PDB entry 1HBN | X-ray diffraction, 1.16 A resolution | chains A and E of the 6 polymer chains in the assembly

Chain A:
Protein: Methyl-coenzyme M reductase I alpha subunit
From: Methanothermobacter thermautotrophicus
Reference sequence: P11558 (MCRA_METTM); residues 2-550 here correspond to UniProt positions 1-549 (UniProt number = residue number - 1)
Sequence (549 residues; numbered 2 to 550; the number before each row is that of its first residue):
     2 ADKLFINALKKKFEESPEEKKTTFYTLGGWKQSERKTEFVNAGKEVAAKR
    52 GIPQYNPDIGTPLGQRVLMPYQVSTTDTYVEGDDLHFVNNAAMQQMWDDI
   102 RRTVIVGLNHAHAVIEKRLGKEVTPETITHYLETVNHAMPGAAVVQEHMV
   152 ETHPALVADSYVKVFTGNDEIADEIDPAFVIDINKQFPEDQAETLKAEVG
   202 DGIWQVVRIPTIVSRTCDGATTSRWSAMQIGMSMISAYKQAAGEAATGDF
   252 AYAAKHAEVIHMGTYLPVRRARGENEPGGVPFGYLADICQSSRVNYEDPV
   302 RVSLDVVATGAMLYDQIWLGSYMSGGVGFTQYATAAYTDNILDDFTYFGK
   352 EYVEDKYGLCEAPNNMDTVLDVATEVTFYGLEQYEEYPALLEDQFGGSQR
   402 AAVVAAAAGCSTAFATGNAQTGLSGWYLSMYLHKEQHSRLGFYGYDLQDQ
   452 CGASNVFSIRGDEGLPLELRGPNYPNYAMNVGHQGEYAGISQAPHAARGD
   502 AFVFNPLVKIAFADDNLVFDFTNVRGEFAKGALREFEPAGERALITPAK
Unresolved in the structure: 550
Differences from the reference sequence: modified residue (257, 271, 400, 445, 452)
Modified residues: H257 (n1-methylated histidine; MHS); R271 (5-methyl-arginine; AGM); Q400 (2-methyl-glutamine; MGN); G445 (thioglycin; GL3); C452 (s-methylcysteine; SMC)
Bound ions: Na+ site 1: K11, F14; Na+ site 2: I60, T62; Mg2+: E117, V124; factor 430 Ni: Q147 (together with 1-thioethanesulfonic acid); Zn2+: C218 (shared with 1 residue of chain D); Na+ site 3: R270 (together with glycerol); Na+ site 4: A544, T547, P548
Ligand contacts:
  - 1-thioethanesulfonic acid (COM): Y333, F443, Y444, G445
  - factor 430 (F43), molecule 1: A143, A144, V145, V146, Q147, M150, V151, M229, Q230, M233, I236, A243, G244
  - factor 430 (F43), molecule 2: G326, G327, V328, G329, F330, T331, Q332, Y333, F396, G397, Q400, G442, F443
  - Coenzyme B (TP7), molecule 1: R225, K256, H257
  - Coenzyme B (TP7), molecule 2: R270, R271, L320, M324, S325, F330, F443, A479, M480, N481, V482
UniProt features mapped onto this chain:
  - binding site (coenzyme B): R271

Chain E:
Protein: Methyl-coenzyme M reductase I beta subunit
From: Methanothermobacter thermautotrophicus
Reference sequence: P11560 (MCRB_METTM); residues 2-443 here correspond to UniProt positions 1-442 (UniProt number = residue number - 1)
Sequence (442 residues; numbered 2 to 443; the number before each row is that of its first residue):
     2 AKFEDKVDLYDDRGNLVEEQVPLEALSPLRNPAIKSIVQGIKRTVAVNLE
    52 GIENALKTAKVGGPACKIMGRELDLDIVGNAESIAAAAKEMIQVTEDDDT
   102 NVELLGGGKRALVQVPSARFDVAAEYSAAPLVTATAFVQAIINEFDVSMY
   152 DANMVKAAVLGRYPQSVEYMGANIATMLDIPQKLEGPGYALRNIMVNHVV
   202 AATLKNTLQAAALSTILEQTAMFEMGDAVGAFERMHLLGLAYQGMNADNL
   252 VFDLVKANGKEGTVGSVIADLVERALEDGVIKVEKELTDYKVYGTDDLAM
   302 WNAYAAAGLMAATMVNQGAARAAQGVSSTLLYYNDLIEFETGLPSVDFGK
   352 VEGTAVGFSFFSHSIYGGGGPGIFNGNHIVTRHSKGFAIPCVAAAMALDA
   402 GTQMFSPEATSGLIKEVFSQVDEFREPLKYVVEAAAEIKNEI
Bound ions: Mg2+ site 1 near D147 (its only coordinating residue here); Mg2+ site 2 near D271 (its only coordinating residue here)
Ligand contacts:
  - 1-thioethanesulfonic acid (COM): F361, S365, Y367
  - factor 430 (F43): S365, I366, Y367
  - Coenzyme B (TP7): F361, F362, Y367, G368, G369, H379, I380, V381
UniProt features mapped onto this chain:
  - binding site (coenzyme B): G370

Interface between chain A and chain E:
Contacting residue pairs - 104 pairs, chain A then chain E:
  A114(A) - M405(E)
  V115(A) - M405(E)
  R119(A) - Q325(E)  hydrogen bond
  R119(A) - T403(E)
  R119(A) - Q404(E)
  E199(A) - K68(E)  salt bridge
  M229(A) - I366(E)
  M229(A) - Y367(E)  hydrophobic
  M233(A) - I366(E)  hydrophobic
  I236(A) - I366(E)  hydrophobic
  G244(A) - H364(E)
  E245(A) - H364(E)
  A246(A) - Q325(E)
  A246(A) - S363(E)
  A246(A) - H364(E)
  T248(A) - S365(E)
  T248(A) - I366(E)
  G249(A) - S365(E)
  G249(A) - G370(E)
  D250(A) - M405(E)
  D250(A) - F406(E)
  A252(A) - S365(E)
  A252(A) - I366(E)
  A252(A) - G368(E)
  Y253(A) - G369(E)
  Y253(A) - I374(E)
  Y253(A) - F406(E)  hydrophobic
  K256(A) - Y367(E)  hydrogen bond (side chain-backbone)
  K256(A) - G368(E)
  A258(A) - F406(E)  hydrophobic
  I261(A) - P65(E)  hydrophobic
  T265(A) - M171(E)
  Y266(A) - V168(E)
  Y266(A) - E169(E)  hydrogen bond
  Y266(A) - K184(E)
  P268(A) - V168(E)
  G279(A) - Q166(E)  hydrogen bond (backbone-side chain)
  G280(A) - Q166(E)  hydrogen bond (backbone-side chain)
  P282(A) - R163(E)
  Y285(A) - C67(E)
  Y285(A) - R163(E)  hydrogen bond
  N365(A) - Y151(E)
  N366(A) - Y151(E)
  M367(A) - Y151(E)  hydrogen bond (backbone-side chain)
  N419(A) - R72(E)
  Q421(A) - R72(E)  hydrogen bond
  Q421(A) - N154(E)
  T422(A) - Y151(E)
  F458(A) - M150(E)
  F458(A) - Y151(E)  hydrophobic
  I460(A) - V139(E)  hydrophobic
  I460(A) - I143(E)  hydrophobic
  I460(A) - A153(E)
  I460(A) - N154(E)
  I460(A) - K157(E)
  R461(A) - K157(E)
  G462(A) - K157(E)  hydrogen bond (backbone-side chain)
  G462(A) - Y164(E)
  G462(A) - P165(E)
  D463(A) - Y164(E)
  D463(A) - P165(E)
  G465(A) - K157(E)  hydrogen bond (backbone-side chain)
  L466(A) - G162(E)
  L466(A) - R163(E)
  L466(A) - Y164(E)
  L466(A) - P165(E)
  L466(A) - Q166(E)
  P467(A) - I69(E)  hydrophobic
  P467(A) - R72(E)
  P467(A) - N154(E)
  P467(A) - M155(E)  hydrophobic
  P467(A) - A158(E)
  E469(A) - I69(E)
  E469(A) - R72(E)  salt bridge
  L470(A) - G63(E)
  L470(A) - I69(E)  hydrophobic
  L470(A) - A158(E)  hydrophobic
  L470(A) - R163(E)
  L470(A) - Q166(E)
  G472(A) - Q166(E)  hydrogen bond (backbone-side chain)
  P473(A) - Q166(E)
  N474(A) - P165(E)  hydrogen bond (side chain-backbone)
  N474(A) - Q166(E)  hydrogen bond (backbone-side chain)
  Y475(A) - P165(E)  hydrophobic
  Y475(A) - Q166(E)  hydrogen bond (backbone-side chain)
  P476(A) - P165(E)
  H496(A) - I69(E)
  H496(A) - M70(E)
  R499(A) - M70(E)
  R499(A) - G71(E)
  D501(A) - M70(E)
  F503(A) - K68(E)
  F503(A) - M70(E)  hydrophobic
  V504(A) - K68(E)
  V504(A) - I69(E)
  F505(A) - V62(E)
  F505(A) - C67(E)
  F505(A) - K68(E)  hydrogen bond (backbone-backbone)
  F505(A) - R163(E)
  N506(A) - P65(E)  hydrogen bond (side chain-backbone)
  N506(A) - A66(E)
  N506(A) - C67(E)
  P507(A) - A66(E)
  L508(A) - A66(E)  hydrophobic
Interface residues without a listed pair, chain A (65 interface residues in all): K118, T195, G232, A254, L267, V281, A420, S459, L468, R471
Interface residues without a listed pair, chain E (49 interface residues in all): T136, Q140, D152, L161, S167, I181, G371

Summary:
The interface between chain A and chain E involves 65 residues on one side and 49 on the other; the contacts
include 16 hydrogen bonds and 2 salt bridges. Polar pairs include E199(A)-K68(E), E469(A)-R72(E) and
R119(A)-Q325(E).
Here chain A is Methyl-coenzyme M reductase I alpha subunit and chain E is Methyl-coenzyme M reductase I beta
subunit, both from Methanothermobacter thermautotrophicus. Entry 1HBN (Methyl-coenzyme M reductase) was
determined by X-ray diffraction (same publication as 1HBM, 1HBO and 1HBU).
